8DEW - chains B and D of the 4 polymer chains in the assembly; structure by electron microscopy, 2.89 A resolution.

# Chain B
Molecule: Efflux pump membrane transporter
Organism: Neisseria gonorrhoeae
UniProtKB: A0A6V7GUB3 (A0A6V7GUB3_NEIGO); residues 1-1067 here = UniProt positions 1-1067
Sequence (1067 residues; row label = number of the first residue in the row):
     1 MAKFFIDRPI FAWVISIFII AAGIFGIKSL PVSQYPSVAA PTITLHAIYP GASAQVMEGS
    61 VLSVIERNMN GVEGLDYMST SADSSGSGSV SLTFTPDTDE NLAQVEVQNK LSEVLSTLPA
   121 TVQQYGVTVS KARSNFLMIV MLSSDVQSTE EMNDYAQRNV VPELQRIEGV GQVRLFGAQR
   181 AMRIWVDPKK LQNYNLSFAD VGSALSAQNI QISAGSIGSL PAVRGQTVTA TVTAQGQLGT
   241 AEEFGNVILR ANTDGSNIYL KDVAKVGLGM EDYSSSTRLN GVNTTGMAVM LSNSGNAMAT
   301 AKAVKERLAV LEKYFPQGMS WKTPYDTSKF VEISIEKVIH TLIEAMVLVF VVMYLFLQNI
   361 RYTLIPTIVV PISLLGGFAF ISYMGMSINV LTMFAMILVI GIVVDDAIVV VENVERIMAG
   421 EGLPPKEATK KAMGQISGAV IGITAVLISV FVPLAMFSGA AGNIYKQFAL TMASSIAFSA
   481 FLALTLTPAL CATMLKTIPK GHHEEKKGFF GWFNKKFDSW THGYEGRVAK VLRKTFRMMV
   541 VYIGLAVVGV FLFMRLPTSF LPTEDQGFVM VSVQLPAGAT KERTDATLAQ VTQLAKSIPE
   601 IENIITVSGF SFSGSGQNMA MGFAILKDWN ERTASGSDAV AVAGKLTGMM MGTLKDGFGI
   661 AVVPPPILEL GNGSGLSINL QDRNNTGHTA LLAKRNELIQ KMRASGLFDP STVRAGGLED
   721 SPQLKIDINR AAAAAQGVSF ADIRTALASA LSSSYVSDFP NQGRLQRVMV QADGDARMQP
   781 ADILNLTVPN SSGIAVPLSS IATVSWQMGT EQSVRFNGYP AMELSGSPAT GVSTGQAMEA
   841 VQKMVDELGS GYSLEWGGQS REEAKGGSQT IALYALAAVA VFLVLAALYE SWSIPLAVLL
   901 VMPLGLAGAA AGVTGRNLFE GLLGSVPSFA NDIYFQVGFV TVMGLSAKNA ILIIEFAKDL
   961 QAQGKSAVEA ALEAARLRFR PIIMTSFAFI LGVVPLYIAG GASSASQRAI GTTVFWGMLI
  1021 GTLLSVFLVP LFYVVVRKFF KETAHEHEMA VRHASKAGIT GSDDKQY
Not modelled in the structure: 1041-1067
Construct notes: conflict V738 (Ile in A0A6V7GUB3), S752 (Gly in A0A6V7GUB3), S757 (Asn in A0A6V7GUB3), 22 further conflict positions vs the reference (A0A6V7GUB3) not listed
From the paper describing this entry:
  - binding site for Antibacterial peptide LL-37 (chain D): H46, I48, S81, D83, S85, S87, S89, S116, Y125, T128, S130, S134, R174, F176, E271, D272, S274, S275, M570, F610, F612, S615, M621, F623, V662, P664, P665, L668, E669, N672, R767

# Chain D
Molecule: Antibacterial peptide LL-37
Organism: Homo sapiens
UniProtKB: P49913 (CAMP_HUMAN); residues 17-32 here correspond to UniProt positions 150-165 (UniProt number = residue number + 133)
Sequence (16 residues; each row starts with the number of its first residue):
    17 FKRIVQRIKD FLRNLV
UniProt features mapped onto this chain:
  - region: F17 to R29 (Active core)

# Interface between chain B and chain D
Pairs across the interface (43; chain B residue first):
  H46(B) - R19(D)
  H46(B) - Q22(D)
  H46(B) - R23(D)
  I48(B) - K18(D)
  I48(B) - R19(D)
  S81(B) - R29(D)
  D83(B) - K25(D)  salt bridge
  S85(B) - K18(D)  hydrogen bond (backbone-side chain)
  S87(B) - Q22(D)  hydrogen bond
  S89(B) - Q22(D)  hydrogen bond
  Y125(B) - R19(D)  hydrogen bond (backbone-side chain)
  G126(B) - R19(D)  hydrogen bond (backbone-side chain)
  T128(B) - R19(D)  hydrogen bond
  S130(B) - R23(D)  hydrogen bond
  K131(B) - R23(D)  hydrogen bond (backbone-side chain)
  A132(B) - R23(D)
  R133(B) - R23(D)
  R174(B) - R23(D)
  L175(B) - F17(D)
  F176(B) - F17(D)
  F176(B) - I20(D)  hydrophobic
  F176(B) - I24(D)  hydrophobic
  G177(B) - F17(D)
  D272(B) - F17(D)
  S274(B) - K18(D)
  S275(B) - F17(D)
  S275(B) - V21(D)
  M570(B) - L31(D)  hydrophobic
  F610(B) - V21(D)  hydrophobic
  F610(B) - I24(D)  hydrophobic
  F610(B) - K25(D)
  F610(B) - L28(D)  hydrophobic
  F612(B) - R29(D)
  F612(B) - V32(D)  hydrophobic
  S615(B) - K25(D)
  M621(B) - L28(D)  hydrophobic
  F623(B) - L28(D)  hydrophobic
  L668(B) - F27(D)
  L668(B) - L31(D)  hydrophobic
  E669(B) - N30(D)
  G671(B) - N30(D)
  N672(B) - N30(D)
  N672(B) - L31(D)
Also at the interface, not in a pair above, chain B (44 interface residues in all): G86, G88, V127, S134, A178, E271, S613, G614, V662, P664, P665, L670, R767

# In short
Chain B and chain D form an interface of 44 and 15 residues respectively, with 8 hydrogen bonds and 1 salt
bridge. Among the polar pairs are D83(B)-K25(D), S85(B)-K18(D) and S87(B)-Q22(D). The paper reports a binding
site for Antibacterial peptide LL-37 (chain D) at H46(B), I48(B) and S81(B) among others.
Here chain B is Efflux pump membrane transporter (Neisseria gonorrhoeae) and chain D is Antibacterial peptide
LL-37 (Homo sapiens). Entry 8DEW (Cryo-electron microscopy structure of Neisseria gonorrhoeae multidrug efflux
pump MtrD with LL-37 complex) was determined by electron microscopy (same publication as 8DEU and 8DEV).
